PDB entry 4RQ1 | X-ray diffraction, 2.70 A resolution | chains A and T of the 4 polymer chains in the assembly

Chain A:
Protein: DNA polymerase beta
Organism: Homo sapiens
Notes: EC 2.7.7.7, 4.2.99.-
Reference sequence: P06746 (DPOLB_HUMAN); numbering as in UniProt (aligned over 1-335)
Sequence (343 residues; numbered -1 to 341; the number before each row is that of its first residue; numbers below 1 keep their minus sign (Met-1 is residue -1)):
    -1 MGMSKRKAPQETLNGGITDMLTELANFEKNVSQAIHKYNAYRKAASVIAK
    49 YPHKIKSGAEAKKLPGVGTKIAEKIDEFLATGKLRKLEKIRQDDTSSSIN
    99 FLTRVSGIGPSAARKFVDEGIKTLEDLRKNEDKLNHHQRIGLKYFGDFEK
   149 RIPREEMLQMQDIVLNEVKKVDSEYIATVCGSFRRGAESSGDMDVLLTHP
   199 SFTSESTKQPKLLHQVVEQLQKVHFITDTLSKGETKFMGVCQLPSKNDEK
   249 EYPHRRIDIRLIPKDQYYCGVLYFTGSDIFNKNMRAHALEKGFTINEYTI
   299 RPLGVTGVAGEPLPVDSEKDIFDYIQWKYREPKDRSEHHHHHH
Disordered / not traced: -1 to 9, 334-341
Construct notes: expression tag (-1 to 0, 336-341)
Bound ions: Na+ site 1: Lys60, Leu62, Val65 (shared with 1 residue of chain D); Na+ site 2: Thr101, Val103, Ile106 (shared with 1 residue of chain P)
Swiss-Prot annotation at these positions:
  - region: Arg183 to Asp192 (DNA-binding)
  - active site: Lys72 (Nucleophile)
  - binding site (K(+)): Lys60, Leu62, Val65, Thr101, Val103, Ile106
  - binding site (Na(+)): Lys60, Leu62, Val65, Thr101, Val103, Ile106
  - binding site (dATP): Arg149, Ser180, Arg183, Gly189, Asp190
  - binding site (dCTP): Arg149, Ser180, Arg183, Gly189, Asp190
  - binding site (dGTP): Arg149, Ser180, Arg183, Gly189, Asp190, Asp192
  - binding site (dTTP): Arg149, Ser180, Arg183, Gly189, Asp190
  - binding site (Mg(2+)): Asp190, Asp192, Asp256
  - modified residue: Lys72 (N6-acetyllysine), Arg83 (Omega-N-methylarginine), Arg152 (Omega-N-methylarginine)
  - cross-link (Glycyl lysine isopeptide (Lys-Gly)): Lys41 (interchain with G-Cter in ubiquitin), Lys61 (interchain with G-Cter in ubiquitin), Lys81 (interchain with G-Cter in ubiquitin)
From the paper describing this entry:
  - conformationally variable residues: Asp190, Asp192, Asp256, Tyr271, Phe272

Chain T:
Molecule: 16-nt DNA strand
Sequence (16 nucleotides; row label = number of the first residue in the row):
     1 CCGACGGCGCATCAGC
Modified positions: 8OG (8-oxo-2'-deoxy-guanosine-5'-monophosphate) at position 6

Chain A / chain T interface:
Residue-residue contacts - 14 pairs, chain A then chain T:
  His34(A) - DC5(T)  stacking on the base
  Asn133(A) - DT12(T)  phosphate contact
  Ser229(A) - DC10(T)  phosphate contact
  Ser229(A) - DA11(T)  phosphate contact
  Lys230(A) - DC10(T)  phosphate contact
  Lys230(A) - DA11(T)  hydrogen bond to the phosphate
  Gly231(A) - DC10(T)  phosphate contact
  Glu232(A) - DC10(T)  hydrogen bond to the phosphate
  Thr233(A) - DG9(T)  phosphate contact
  Thr233(A) - DC10(T)  hydrogen bond to the phosphate
  Lys234(A) - DG9(T)  phosphate contact
  Lys234(A) - DC10(T)  hydrogen bond to the phosphate
  Tyr271(A) - 8OG_6(T)  hydrogen bond to the base
  Tyr296(A) - DC8(T)  sugar contact
Other interface residues (no listed pair), chain A (13 interface residues in all): Asn37, His134, Leu228

Overview:
13 residues of chain A face 7 of chain T across their interface, with 5 hydrogen bonds and 1 aromatic stacking
contact. Polar pairs include Tyr271(A)-8OG_6(T), Lys230(A)-DA11(T) and Glu232(A)-DC10(T). The paper reports
conformational variability at Asp190(A), Asp192(A) and Asp256(A) among others.
Here chain A is DNA polymerase beta (Homo sapiens) and chain T is a 16-nt DNA strand. Entry 4RQ1 (Human DNA
Polymerase Beta With Gapped DNA Containing an 8-oxo-7,8-dihydro-Guanine(8-oxoG) and dCTP soaked with MgCl2 for
...) was determined by X-ray diffraction together with 4RPX, 4RPY, 4RPZ, 4RQ0, 4RQ2, 4RQ3 and 5 further
entries from the same study.
